Entry 8GS5 (X-ray diffraction, 4.49 A resolution (low resolution: residue-level contacts below are approximate; hydrogen-bond / salt-bridge calls are withheld)); this record covers chains A and B of the 8 polymer chains in the assembly.

Chain A:
Name: Isocitrate dehydrogenase [NAD] subunit alpha, mitochondrial
Organism: Homo sapiens
Notes: EC 1.1.1.41
UniProtKB: P50213 (IDH3A_HUMAN); residues 1-339 here correspond to UniProt positions 28-366 (UniProt number = residue number + 27)
Amino-acid sequence (339 residues; each row starts with the number of its first residue):
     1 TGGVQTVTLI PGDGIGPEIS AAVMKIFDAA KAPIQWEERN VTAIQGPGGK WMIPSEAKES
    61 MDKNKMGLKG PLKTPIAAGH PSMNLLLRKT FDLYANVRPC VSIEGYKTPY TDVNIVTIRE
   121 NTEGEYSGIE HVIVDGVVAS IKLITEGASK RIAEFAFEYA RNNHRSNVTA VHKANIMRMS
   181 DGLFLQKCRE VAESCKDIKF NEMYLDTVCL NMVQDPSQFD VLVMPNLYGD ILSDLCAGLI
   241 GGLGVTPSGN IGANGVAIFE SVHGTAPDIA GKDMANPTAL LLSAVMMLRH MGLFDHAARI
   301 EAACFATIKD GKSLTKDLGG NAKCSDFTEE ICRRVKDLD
Not modelled in the structure: 1-2, 339
Differences from the reference sequence: engineered mutation Ala139 (Gln166 in P50213)
Curated features (UniProtKB/Swiss-Prot):
  - binding site (substrate): Arg88, Arg98, Arg119
  - binding site (Mg(2+)): Asp206, Asp230, Asp234
  - site (Critical for catalysis): Tyr126, Lys173
  - modified residue: Lys50 (N6-succinyllysine), Thr74 (Phosphothreonine), Lys196 (N6-acetyllysine), Lys316 (N6-acetyllysine), Lys323 (N6-succinyllysine)
What the authors report for this chain:
  - conformationally variable residues (side-chain flip): Tyr126
  - mutagenesis - Q139A: increased catalytic activity
  - mutagenesis - Q139A: increased stability
  - catalytic residues: Tyr126, Asp230 (proposed by the authors, not directly observed)

Chain B:
Name: Isoform A of Isocitrate dehydrogenase [NAD] subunit beta, mitochondrial
Organism: Homo sapiens
UniProtKB: O43837-2 (IDH3B_HUMAN); residues 1-340 here correspond to UniProt positions 35-374 (UniProt number = residue number + 34)
Amino-acid sequence (352 residues; row label = number of the first residue in the row):
     1 ASRSQAEDVR VEGSFPVTML PGDGVGPELM HAVKEVFKAA AVPVEFQEHH LSEVQNMASE
    61 EKLEQVLSSM KENKVAIIGK IHTPMEYKGE LASYDMRLRR KLDLFANVVH VKSLPGYMTR
   121 HNNLDLVIIR EQTEGEYSSL EHESARGVIE CLKIVTRAKS QRIAKFAFDY ATKKGRGKVT
   181 AVHKANIMKL GDGLFLQCCE EVAELYPKIK FETMIIDNCC MQLVQNPYQF DVLVMPNLYG
   241 NIIDNLAAGL VGGAGVVPGE SYSAEYAVFE TGARHPFAQA VGRNIANPTA MLLSASNMLR
   301 HLNLEYHSSM IADAVKKVIK VGKVRTSDMG GYATCHDFTE EICRRVKDLD EN
Not modelled in the structure: 1-13, 349-352
Differences from the reference sequence: expression tag (341-352)
What the authors report for this chain:
  - conformationally variable residues (side-chain flip): Tyr137
  - catalytic residues: Lys184 (proposed by the authors, not directly observed)

Chain A / chain B interface:
Pairs across the interface (89):
  Ala78(A) - Lys189(B)
  Pro109(A) - Arg120(B)
  Tyr110(A) - Arg120(B)
  Tyr110(A) - Leu250(B)
  Glu125(A) - Glu136(B)
  Glu125(A) - Met188(B)
  Glu125(A) - Leu238(B)
  Tyr126(A) - Lys184(B)
  Tyr126(A) - Ile187(B)
  Glu130(A) - Ile187(B)
  Glu130(A) - Met188(B)
  Glu130(A) - Lys189(B)
  Glu130(A) - Leu190(B)
  Glu130(A) - Gly191(B)
  Gly136(A) - Arg157(B)
  Gly136(A) - Leu194(B)
  Val138(A) - Val155(B)
  Val138(A) - Leu190(B)
  Val138(A) - Gly191(B)
  Ala139(A) - Lys153(B)
  Ser140(A) - Leu152(B)
  Ser140(A) - Lys153(B)
  Ser140(A) - Met188(B)
  Ser140(A) - Gly191(B)
  Ile141(A) - Glu150(B)
  Ile141(A) - Cys151(B)
  Ile141(A) - Leu152(B)
  Lys142(A) - Glu150(B)
  Lys142(A) - Cys151(B)
  Leu143(A) - Ile149(B)
  Ile144(A) - Val148(B)
  Ile144(A) - Ile149(B)
  Thr145(A) - Gly147(B)
  Thr145(A) - Val148(B)
  Glu146(A) - Arg146(B)
  Glu146(A) - Gly147(B)
  Lys173(A) - Tyr137(B)
  Lys173(A) - Asn241(B)
  Asn175(A) - Thr83(B)
  Asn175(A) - Pro84(B)
  Asn175(A) - Leu91(B)
  Ile176(A) - Thr83(B)
  Ile176(A) - Leu91(B)
  Ile176(A) - Tyr137(B)
  Ile176(A) - Ser139(B)
  Met177(A) - Glu136(B)
  Met177(A) - Glu141(B)
  Arg178(A) - Leu91(B)
  Arg178(A) - Glu141(B)
  Met179(A) - Glu141(B)
  Met179(A) - His142(B)
  Met179(A) - Ile149(B)
  Ser180(A) - Glu141(B)
  Ser180(A) - Ile149(B)
  Leu183(A) - Gly147(B)
  Leu183(A) - Ile149(B)
  Tyr204(A) - Met85(B)
  Asp206(A) - Asn241(B)
  Asp206(A) - Asn245(B)
  Asp206(A) - Arg274(B)
  Cys209(A) - Ile242(B)
  Leu210(A) - Asn245(B)
  Leu210(A) - Gly249(B)
  Leu210(A) - Ala273(B)
  Val213(A) - Leu246(B)
  Val213(A) - Gly249(B)
  Val213(A) - Leu250(B)
  Gln214(A) - Arg120(B)
  Gln214(A) - Gly249(B)
  Gln214(A) - Gly253(B)
  Leu227(A) - Leu238(B)
  Asp230(A) - Lys184(B)
  Asp230(A) - Asp217(B)
  Ile231(A) - Lys184(B)
  Ile231(A) - Ile216(B)
  Ile231(A) - Asp217(B)
  Ile231(A) - Ile242(B)
  Asp234(A) - Asp217(B)
  Asp234(A) - Met221(B)
  Leu235(A) - Cys220(B)
  Leu235(A) - Val224(B)
  Leu235(A) - Leu246(B)
  Gly238(A) - Val224(B)
  Gly238(A) - Gln225(B)
  Leu239(A) - Val224(B)
  Gly241(A) - Gln225(B)
  Gly242(A) - Met221(B)
  Gly242(A) - Gln225(B)
  Leu243(A) - Met221(B)
Other interface residues (no listed pair), chain A (47 interface residues in all): Thr111, Val132, Val137, Gly147, Leu205, Thr207, Tyr228
Other interface residues (no listed pair), chain B (50 interface residues in all): Ser93, His121, Ile154, Thr156, Gly252, Ala254, Phe277

Summary:
The interface between chain A and chain B involves 47 residues on one side and 50 on the other. UniProt lists
3 substrate-binding residues and 3 Mg2+-binding residues on chain A. The paper reports catalytic residues
Tyr126(A), Asp230(A) and Lys184(B); Q139A of chain A increases catalytic activity.
Chain A is Isocitrate dehydrogenase [NAD] subunit alpha, mitochondrial and chain B is Isoform A of Isocitrate
dehydrogenase [NAD] subunit beta, mitochondrial, both from Homo sapiens; the structure, Crystal structure of a
constitutively active mutant of human IDH3 holoenzyme in apo form, was determined by X-ray diffraction,
deposited together with 8GRB, 8GRD, 8GRG and 8GRU.
